PDB entry 6RP1 | X-ray diffraction, 1.49 A resolution | chains B and C of the 3 polymer chains in the assembly

== Chain B ==
Protein: Urease subunit beta
Source organism: Sporosarcina pasteurii
Notes: EC 3.5.1.5
Reference sequence: P41021 (URE2_SPOPA); numbering as in UniProt (aligned over 5-126)
Amino-acid sequence (122 residues; numbered 5 to 126; the number before each row is that of its first residue):
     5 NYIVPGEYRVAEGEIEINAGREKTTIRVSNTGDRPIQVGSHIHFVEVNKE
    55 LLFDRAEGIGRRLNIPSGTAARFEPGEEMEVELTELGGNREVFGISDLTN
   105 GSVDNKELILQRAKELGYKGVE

== Chain C ==
Protein: Urease subunit alpha
Source organism: Sporosarcina pasteurii
Notes: EC 3.5.1.5
Reference sequence: A0A0H3YL32 (A0A0H3YL32_SPOPA); residues 1-570 here = UniProt positions 1-570
Amino-acid sequence (570 residues; each row starts with the number of its first residue):
     1 MKINRQQYAESYGPTVGDQVRLADTDLWIEVEKDYTTYGDEANFGGGKVL
    51 REGMGENGTYTRTENVLDLLLTNALILDYTGIYKADIGVKDGYIVGIGKG
   101 GNPDIMDGVTPNMIVGTATEVIAAEGKIVTAGGIDTHVHFINPDQVDVAL
   151 ANGITTLFGGGTGPAEGSKATTVTPGPWNIEKMLKSTEGLPINVGILGKG
   201 HGSSIAPIMEQIDAGAAGLKIHEDWGATPASIDRSLTVADEADVQVAIHS
   251 DTLNEAGFLEDTLRAINGRVIHSFHVEGAGGGHAPDIMAMAGHPNVLPSS
   301 TNPTRPFTVNTIDEHLDMLMVCHHLKQNIPEDVAFADSRIRPETIAAEDI
   351 LHDLGIISMMSTDALAMGRAGEMVLRTWQTADKMKKQRGPLAEEKNGSDN
   401 FRAKRYVSKYTINPAIAQGIAHEVGSIEEGKFADLVLWEPKFFGVKADRV
   451 IKGGIIAYAQIGDPSASIPTPQPVMGRRMYGTVGDLIHDTNITFMSKSSI
   501 QQGVPAKLGLKRRIGTVKNCRNIGKKDMKWNDVTTDIDINPETYEVKVDG
   551 EVLTCEPVKELPMAQRYFLF
Modified / non-standard residues: Lys220 (lysine nz-carboxylic acid; KCX)
Bound ions: Ni2+ site 1: His137, His139, Lys220, Asp363 (together with diamidophosphate); Ni2+ site 2: Lys220, His249, His275 (together with diamidophosphate)
Small-molecule neighbours: diamidophosphate (2PA): His137, His139, Ala170, Lys220, His222, His249, His275, Gly280, Cys322, His323, Arg339, Asp363, Ala366, Met367

== Interface between chain B and chain C ==
Contacting residue pairs (92; chain B residue first):
  Ile7(B) with Arg21(C); Asp24(C); Asp26(C)
  Val8(B) with Arg21(C)
  Pro9(B) with Ala23(C); Lys441(C); Tyr567(C)
  Gly10(B) with Val20(C); Arg21(C); Ala23(C), hydrogen bond (backbone-backbone); Pro440(C); Lys441(C)
  Glu11(B) with Val20(C); Arg21(C), salt bridge; Trp28(C)
  Tyr12(B) with Ala9(C); Pro14(C); Gln19(C); Val20(C), hydrophobic; Gly126(C)
  Arg13(B) with Asp18(C); Gln19(C), hydrogen bond; Trp28(C)
  Val14(B) with Arg5(C); Gln6(C); Ala9(C), hydrophobic; Asp18(C)
  Ala15(B) with Arg5(C); Gly17(C); Asp18(C), hydrogen bond (backbone-side chain)
  Glu16(B) with Arg5(C)
  Gly17(B) with Arg5(C)
  Glu18(B) with Lys2(C); Ile3(C); Asn4(C)
  Ile19(B) with Lys2(C); Ile3(C), hydrogen bond (backbone-backbone); Arg5(C); Tyr8(C), hydrophobic; Tyr38(C), hydrophobic
  Glu20(B) with Met1(C); Lys2(C); Tyr38(C)
  Ile21(B) with Met1(C), hydrogen bond (backbone-backbone); Ile3(C), hydrophobic; Tyr38(C); Gly39(C)
  Asn22(B) with Tyr38(C), hydrogen bond (backbone-backbone); Gly39(C)
  Arg25(B) with Asp40(C), salt bridge; Asp107(C), salt bridge
  Ser44(B) with Val49(C)
  His45(B) with Gly39(C), hydrogen bond (side chain-backbone); Asp40(C), salt bridge; Val49(C); Met54(C); Ile105(C)
  Ile46(B) with Met54(C), hydrophobic
  Arg66(B) with Gly39(C), hydrogen bond (side chain-backbone); Asp40(C), salt bridge
  Asn68(B) with Met1(C)
  Pro70(B) with Met1(C), hydrophobic; Ile3(C), hydrophobic; Tyr12(C)
  Ser71(B) with Tyr12(C), hydrogen bond (backbone-side chain); Gly39(C); Glu41(C), hydrogen bond (side chain-backbone); Asn43(C), hydrogen bond; Val49(C)
  Gly72(B) with Asn43(C); Lys48(C), hydrogen bond (backbone-side chain); Val49(C)
  Leu90(B) with Ile105(C)
  Gly91(B) with Asp104(C); Ile105(C), hydrogen bond (backbone-backbone); Asp107(C)
  Gly92(B) with Pro103(C); Ile105(C); Met106(C), hydrogen bond (backbone-backbone); Asp107(C), hydrogen bond (backbone-side chain)
  Asn93(B) with Pro103(C), hydrogen bond (backbone-backbone); Asp104(C)
  Arg94(B) with Asp104(C), hydrogen bond (backbone-backbone)
  Glu95(B) with Asp104(C), hydrogen bond (backbone-backbone); Ile105(C)
  Phe97(B) with Glu52(C); Gly53(C); Thr59(C); Asp104(C)
  Gly98(B) with Glu52(C)
  Ile99(B) with Glu52(C), hydrogen bond (backbone-side chain); Gly53(C)
Other interface residues (no listed pair), chain B (39 interface residues in all): Tyr6, Gly43, Ile69, Thr73, Val96
Other interface residues (no listed pair), chain C (46 interface residues in all): Gly13, Thr15, Thr37, Gly47, Arg51, Gly397, Arg566

== Overview ==
Chain B and chain C form an interface of 39 and 46 residues respectively, with 19 hydrogen bonds and 5 salt
bridges. Polar contacts include Glu11(B)-Arg21(C), Arg25(B)-Asp40(C) and Arg25(B)-Asp107(C). Chain C binds
diamidophosphate. His137(C), His139(C), Lys220(C) and Asp363(C) coordinate Ni2+ site 1.
Chain B is Urease subunit beta and chain C is Urease subunit alpha, both from Sporosarcina pasteurii; the
structure, 1.49 A RESOLUTION OF SPOROSARCINA PASTEURII UREASE INHIBITED IN THE PRESENCE OF NBPTO AT pH 6.5,
was determined by X-ray diffraction together with 6RKG from the same study.
